Entry 4DTR (X-ray diffraction, 2.04 A resolution); this record covers chains A and P of the 3 polymer chains in the assembly.

Chain A:
Molecule: DNA polymerase
Source organism: Enterobacteria phage RB69
Notes: EC 2.7.7.7
UniProtKB: Q38087 (DPOL_BPR69); numbering as in UniProt (aligned over 1-903)
Amino-acid sequence (903 residues; numbered 1 to 903; the number before each row is that of its first residue):
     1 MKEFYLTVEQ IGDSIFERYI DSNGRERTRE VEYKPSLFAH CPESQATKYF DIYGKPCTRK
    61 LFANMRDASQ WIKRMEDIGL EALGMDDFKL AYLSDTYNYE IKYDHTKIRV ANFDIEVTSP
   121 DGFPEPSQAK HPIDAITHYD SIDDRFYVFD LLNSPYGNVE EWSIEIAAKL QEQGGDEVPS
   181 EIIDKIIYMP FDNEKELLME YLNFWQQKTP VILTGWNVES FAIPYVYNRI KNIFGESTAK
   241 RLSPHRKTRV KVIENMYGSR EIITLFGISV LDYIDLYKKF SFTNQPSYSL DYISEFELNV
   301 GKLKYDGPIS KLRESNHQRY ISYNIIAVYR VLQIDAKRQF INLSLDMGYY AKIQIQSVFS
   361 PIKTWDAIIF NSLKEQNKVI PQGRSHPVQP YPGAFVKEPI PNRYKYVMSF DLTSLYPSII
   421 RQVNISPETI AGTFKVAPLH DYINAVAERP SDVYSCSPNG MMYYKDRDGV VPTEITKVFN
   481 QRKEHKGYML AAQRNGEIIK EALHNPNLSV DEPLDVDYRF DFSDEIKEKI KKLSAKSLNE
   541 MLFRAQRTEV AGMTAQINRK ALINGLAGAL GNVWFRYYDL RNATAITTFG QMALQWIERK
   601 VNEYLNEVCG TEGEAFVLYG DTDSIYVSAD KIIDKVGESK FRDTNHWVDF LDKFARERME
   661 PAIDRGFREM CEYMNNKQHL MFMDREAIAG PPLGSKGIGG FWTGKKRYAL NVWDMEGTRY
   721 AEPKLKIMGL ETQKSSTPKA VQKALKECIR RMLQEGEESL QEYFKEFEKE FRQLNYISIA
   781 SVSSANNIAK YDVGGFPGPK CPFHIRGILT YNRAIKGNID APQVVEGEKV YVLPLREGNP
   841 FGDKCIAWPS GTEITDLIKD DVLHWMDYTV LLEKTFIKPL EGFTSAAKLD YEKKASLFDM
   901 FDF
Disordered / not traced: 902-903
Differences from the reference sequence: engineered mutation Ala222 (Asp in Q38087), Ala327 (Asp in Q38087), Ala561 (Leu in Q38087), Gly565 (Ser in Q38087), Ala567 (Tyr in Q38087)
Bound ions: Ca2+ site 1 near Glu116 (its only coordinating residue here); Ca2+ site 2: Asp411, Leu412, Asp623 (together with 2'-deoxyadenosine 5'-triphosphate); Ca2+ site 3: Asp411, Asp623 (together with 2'-deoxyadenosine 5'-triphosphate); Ca2+ site 4: Asn505, Asn507, Lys531
Ligand contacts: 2'-deoxyadenosine 5'-triphosphate (DTP): Asp411, Leu412, Thr413, Ser414, Leu415, Tyr416, Pro417, Arg482, Lys486, Lys560, Asn564, Thr622, Asp623
UniProt features mapped onto this chain:
  - region: Thr248 to Thr264 (Beta hairpin), Lys705 to Tyr708 (Binding of DNA in B-conformation), Leu897 to Phe903 (Interaction with the polymerase clamp)
  - binding site (Mg(2+)): Asp114, Glu116, Asp411, Leu412, Asp623
  - binding site (substrate): Ser414 to Tyr416, Arg482, Lys560
  - site: Asp621 (Optimization of metal coordination by the polymerase active site), Lys706 (Optimization of metal coordination by the polymerase active site), Asp714 (Essential for viral replication)
  - mutagenesis: Leu415 (L415A/G: Decreases base selectivity by several hundred fold; L415G/F: Increased misinsertion, increased mismatch extension and inefficient proofreading; L415M: No effect on base selectivity), Asp621 (D621A: Drastic decrease in the efficiency of incorporation of dGMP), Lys706 (K706A: Almost complete loss of polymerase activity), Asp714 (D714A: Complete loss of viral replication)
What the authors report for this chain:
  - binding site for DNA template: Ile362, Asn572
  - conformationally variable residues: Ala567, Gly568
  - mutagenesis - L561A/S565G/Y567A: unchanged catalytic activity on correct dNTPs (citing earlier work)

Chain P:
Molecule: DNA primer
Sequence (13 nucleotides; row label = number of the first residue in the row):
   103 GCGGACTGCT TAC
Modified / non-standard residues: DOC (2',3'-dideoxycytidine-5'-monophosphate) at position 115

Interface between chain A and chain P:
Contacting residue pairs - 27 pairs, chain A then chain P:
  Asn284(A) - DT112(P)  phosphate contact
  Asn284(A) - DT113(P)  hydrogen bond to the phosphate
  Asp621(A) - DOC_115(P)  phosphate contact
  Thr622(A) - DOC_115(P)  sugar contact
  Lys706(A) - DA114(P)  hydrogen bond to the base
  Tyr708(A) - DOC_115(P)  hydrogen bond to the phosphate
  Met728(A) - DA114(P)  phosphate contact
  Met728(A) - DOC_115(P)  phosphate contact
  Gly729(A) - DT113(P)  phosphate contact
  Gly729(A) - DA114(P)  hydrogen bond to the phosphate
  Gln733(A) - DT113(P)  sugar contact
  Gln733(A) - DA114(P)  phosphate contact
  Lys734(A) - DT112(P)  sugar contact
  Lys734(A) - DT113(P)  phosphate contact
  Ser735(A) - DT112(P)  phosphate contact
  Ser735(A) - DT113(P)  hydrogen bond to the phosphate
  Ser783(A) - DC111(P)  sugar contact
  Ser783(A) - DT112(P)  phosphate contact
  Ser784(A) - DC111(P)  phosphate contact
  Ser784(A) - DT112(P)  hydrogen bond to the phosphate
  Ala785(A) - DC111(P)  phosphate contact
  Asn786(A) - DC111(P)  hydrogen bond to the phosphate
  Tyr791(A) - DT109(P)  hydrogen bond to the phosphate
  Tyr791(A) - DG110(P)  hydrogen bond to the phosphate
  Pro802(A) - DG110(P)  sugar contact
  His804(A) - DG110(P)  phosphate contact
  His804(A) - DC111(P)  salt bridge to the phosphate
Also at the interface, not in a pair above, chain A (26 interface residues in all): Tyr257, Asp623, Tyr626, Ile727, Ser736, Val782, Asn787, Lys790, Lys829

In short:
26 residues of chain A and 7 residues of chain P are in contact, with 9 hydrogen bonds and 1 salt bridge.
Among the polar pairs are Lys706(A)-DA114(P), Asn284(A)-DT113(P) and Tyr708(A)-DOC_115(P). The paper reports a
binding site for DNA template at Ile362(A) and Asn572(A); L561A/S565G/Y567A of chain A leave catalytic
activity on correct dNTPs unchanged.
Chain A is DNA polymerase (Enterobacteria phage RB69) and chain P is DNA primer; the structure, RB69 DNA
Polymerase Ternary Complex with dATP Opposite an Abasic Site and ddC/dG as the Penultimate ..., was determined
by X-ray diffraction (same publication as 4DTJ, 4DTM, 4DTN, 4DTO, 4DTP, 4DTS, 4DTU and 4DTX).
